PDB entry 7OBA | electron microscopy, 3.10 A resolution | chains B and L of the 14 polymer chains in the assembly

Chain B:
Name: DNA-directed RNA polymerase I subunit RPA2
Organism: Homo sapiens
Notes: EC 2.7.7.6
UniProtKB: Q9H9Y6 (RPA2_HUMAN); numbering as in UniProt (aligned over 1-1135)
Chain sequence (1135 residues; each row starts with the number of its first residue):
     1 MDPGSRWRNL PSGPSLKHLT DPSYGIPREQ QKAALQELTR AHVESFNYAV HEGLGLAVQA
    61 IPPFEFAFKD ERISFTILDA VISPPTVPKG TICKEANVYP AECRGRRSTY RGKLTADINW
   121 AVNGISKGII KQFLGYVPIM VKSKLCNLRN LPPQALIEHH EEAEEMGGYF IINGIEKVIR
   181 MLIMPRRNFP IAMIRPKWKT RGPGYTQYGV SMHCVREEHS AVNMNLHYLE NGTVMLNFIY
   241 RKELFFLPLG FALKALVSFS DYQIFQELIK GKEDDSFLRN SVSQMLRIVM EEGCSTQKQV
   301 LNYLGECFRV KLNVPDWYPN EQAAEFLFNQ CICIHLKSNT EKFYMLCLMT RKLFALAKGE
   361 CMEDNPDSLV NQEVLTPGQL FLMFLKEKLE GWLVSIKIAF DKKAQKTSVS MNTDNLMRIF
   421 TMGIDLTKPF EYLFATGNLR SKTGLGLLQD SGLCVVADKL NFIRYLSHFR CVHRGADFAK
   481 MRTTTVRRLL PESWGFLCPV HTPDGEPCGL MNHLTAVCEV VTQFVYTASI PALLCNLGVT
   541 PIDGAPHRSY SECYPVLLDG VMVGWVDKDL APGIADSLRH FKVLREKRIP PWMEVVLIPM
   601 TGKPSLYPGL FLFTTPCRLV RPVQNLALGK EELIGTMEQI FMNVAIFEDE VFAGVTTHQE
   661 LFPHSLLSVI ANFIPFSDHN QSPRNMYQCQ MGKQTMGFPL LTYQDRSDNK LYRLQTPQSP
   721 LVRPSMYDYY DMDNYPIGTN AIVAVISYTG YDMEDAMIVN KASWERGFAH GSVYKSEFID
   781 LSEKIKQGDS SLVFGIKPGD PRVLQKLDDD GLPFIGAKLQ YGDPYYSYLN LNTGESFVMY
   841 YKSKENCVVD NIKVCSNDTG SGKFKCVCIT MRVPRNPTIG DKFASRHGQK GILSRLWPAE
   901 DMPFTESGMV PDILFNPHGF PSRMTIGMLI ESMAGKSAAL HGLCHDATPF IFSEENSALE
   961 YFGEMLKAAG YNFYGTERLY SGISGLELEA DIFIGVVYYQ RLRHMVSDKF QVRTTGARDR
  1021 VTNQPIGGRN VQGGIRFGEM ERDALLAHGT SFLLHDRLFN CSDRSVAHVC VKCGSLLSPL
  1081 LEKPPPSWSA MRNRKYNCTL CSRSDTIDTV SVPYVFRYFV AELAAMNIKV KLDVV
Unresolved in the structure: 1027-1033, 1135
Ion coordination: Zn2+: Cys-1070, Cys-1073, Cys-1098
Swiss-Prot annotation at these positions:
  - zinc finger: Cys-1070 to Cys-1101 (C4-type)
  - region: Ile-194 to Tyr-208 (Loop B), Leu-236 to Leu-247 (Loop A), Leu-439 to Leu-453 (Fork loop 1), Arg-474 to Leu-489 (Fork loop 2)
  - binding site (RNA): Arg-180, Asp-367, Lys-890
  - binding site (Mg(2+)): Asp-755
  - binding site (DNA): Arg-1020, Arg-1036
  - binding site (Zn(2+)): Cys-1070, Cys-1073, Cys-1098, Cys-1101
  - site: Tyr-687 (Active site gating)
  - modified residue: Ser-1051 (Phosphoserine)
  - natural variant: Ser-682 (S682R: In TCS4; uncertain significance), Arg-1003 (R1003C: In TCS4; R1003S: In TCS4)

Chain L:
Name: DNA-directed RNA polymerases I, II, and III subunit RPABC4
Organism: Homo sapiens
UniProtKB: P53803 (RPAB4_HUMAN); residues 1-58 here = UniProt positions 1-58
Chain sequence (58 residues; numbered 1 to 58; the number before each row is that of its first residue):
     1 MDTQKDVQPP KQQPMIYICG ECHTENEIKS RDPIRCRECG YRIMYKKRTK RLVVFDAR
Unresolved in the structure: 1-12
Ion coordination: Zn2+: Cys-19, Cys-22, Cys-36, Cys-39
Swiss-Prot annotation at these positions:
  - zinc finger: Cys-19 to Cys-39 (C4-type)
  - binding site (Zn(2+)): Cys-19, Cys-22, Cys-36, Cys-39

Chain B / chain L interface:
Contacting residue pairs (57):
  Val-87(B) with Arg-42(L)
  Ile-92(B) with Arg-35(L), hydrogen bond (backbone-side chain)
  Cys-93(B) with Cys-39(L); Arg-42(L)
  Lys-94(B) with Cys-39(L), hydrogen bond (backbone-backbone)
  Glu-95(B) with Glu-21(L)
  Glu-102(B) with Tyr-41(L); Arg-42(L), salt bridge; Ile-43(L)
  Gly-105(B) with Ile-43(L)
  Arg-106(B) with Arg-42(L); Ile-43(L)
  His-160(B) with Gly-20(L), hydrogen bond (side chain-backbone)
  Gln-704(B) with Tyr-45(L), hydrogen bond (backbone-side chain)
  Asp-705(B) with Tyr-45(L), hydrogen bond
  Val-793(B) with Ser-30(L)
  Asp-808(B) with Met-15(L); Lys-46(L), salt bridge
  Asp-809(B) with Met-15(L)
  Asp-810(B) with Met-15(L); Tyr-17(L), hydrogen bond; Lys-46(L), salt bridge
  Pro-813(B) with Lys-46(L)
  Phe-814(B) with Arg-51(L)
  Ile-815(B) with Lys-46(L); Arg-48(L), hydrogen bond (backbone-side chain)
  Gly-816(B) with Arg-48(L); Val-53(L)
  Ala-817(B) with Arg-51(L)
  Lys-818(B) with Val-53(L); Val-54(L); Phe-55(L)
  Leu-831(B) with Arg-31(L)
  Asn-851(B) with Tyr-45(L)
  Ile-852(B) with Tyr-45(L); Lys-46(L), hydrogen bond (backbone-backbone)
  Lys-853(B) with Met-44(L); Tyr-45(L)
  Val-854(B) with Tyr-17(L), hydrophobic; Ile-34(L), hydrophobic; Arg-42(L); Ile-43(L); Met-44(L), hydrogen bond (backbone-backbone)
  Cys-855(B) with Ile-34(L)
  Ser-856(B) with Ile-34(L), hydrogen bond (side chain-backbone); Arg-42(L)
  Asn-857(B) with Arg-42(L)
  Thr-859(B) with Arg-42(L)
  Gly-860(B) with Ile-34(L); Arg-35(L); Arg-42(L)
  Ser-861(B) with Pro-33(L)
  Gly-862(B) with Pro-33(L); Ile-34(L), hydrogen bond (backbone-backbone)
  Lys-863(B) with Ile-34(L)
  Phe-864(B) with Tyr-17(L); Ile-34(L), hydrophobic
Interface residues without a listed pair, chain B (43 interface residues in all): Val-98, Ala-101, His-159, Phe-794, Gln-805, Leu-812, Val-848, Asp-858
Interface residues without a listed pair, chain L (24 interface residues in all): Asp-32, Gly-40, Lys-47

In short:
43 residues of chain B face 24 of chain L across their interface, with 11 hydrogen bonds and 3 salt bridges.
Among the polar pairs are Glu-102(B)/Arg-42(L), Asp-808(B)/Lys-46(L) and Asp-810(B)/Lys-46(L).
Here chain B is DNA-directed RNA polymerase I subunit RPA2 and chain L is DNA-directed RNA polymerases I, II,
and III subunit RPABC4, both from Homo sapiens. Entry 7OBA (Cryo-EM structure of human RNA Polymerase I in
complex with RRN3) was determined by electron microscopy together with 7OB9 and 7OBB from the same study.
